PDB entry 6GCA | X-ray diffraction, 2.28 A resolution | chains A and B

[Chain A (and B)]
Protein: Glutathione transferase Xi 3 from Trametes versicolor
Source organism: Trametes versicolor
Notes: EC 2.5.1.18; chain B of this document is another copy of the same molecule, construct and numbering; everything in this record applies to it too
Amino-acid sequence (325 residues; numbered 1 to 325; the number before each row is that of its first residue):
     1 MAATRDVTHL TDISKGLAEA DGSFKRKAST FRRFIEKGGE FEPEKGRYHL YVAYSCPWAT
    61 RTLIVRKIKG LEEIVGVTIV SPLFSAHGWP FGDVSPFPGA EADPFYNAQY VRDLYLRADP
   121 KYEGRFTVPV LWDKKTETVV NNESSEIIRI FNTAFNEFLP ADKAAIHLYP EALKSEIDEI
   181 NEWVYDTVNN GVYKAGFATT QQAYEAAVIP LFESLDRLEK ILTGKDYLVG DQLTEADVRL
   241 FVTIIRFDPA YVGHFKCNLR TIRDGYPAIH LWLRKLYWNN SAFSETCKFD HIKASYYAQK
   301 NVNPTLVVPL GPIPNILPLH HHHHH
Not modelled in the structure: 1-20, 322-325 (chain B: 1-29, 323-325)
What the authors report for this chain:
  - catalytic residues: C56 (proposed by the authors, not directly observed)
  - specificity-determining residues: S295
  - mutagenesis - C56S: abolished catalytic activity on GS- derivatives
  - mutagenesis - C56S: increased catalytic activity on CDNB
  - mutagenesis - S295H (623-fold): decreased catalytic activity on GS-PAP

[How chain A and chain B interact]
Pairs across the interface (45; chain A residue first):
  Q201(A) - V307(B)
  Q201(A) - V308(B)  hydrogen bond (side chain-backbone)
  Y204(A) - V307(B)  hydrophobic
  Y204(A) - V308(B)
  Y204(A) - P309(B)
  Y204(A) - L310(B)  hydrogen bond (side chain-backbone)
  E205(A) - L310(B)
  V208(A) - L310(B)  hydrophobic
  I209(A) - L310(B)  hydrophobic
  K256(A) - N303(B)  hydrogen bond
  K256(A) - T305(B)
  K256(A) - V307(B)
  K256(A) - P309(B)
  N258(A) - P309(B)
  N258(A) - G311(B)  hydrogen bond (side chain-backbone)
  N258(A) - P312(B)
  L259(A) - G311(B)
  L259(A) - P312(B)
  L259(A) - I313(B)  hydrogen bond (backbone-backbone)
  D264(A) - D264(B)
  N301(A) - P304(B)
  V302(A) - P304(B)
  N303(A) - K256(B)  hydrogen bond
  P304(A) - N301(B)
  P304(A) - V302(B)
  P304(A) - P304(B)
  T305(A) - K256(B)
  V307(A) - Q201(B)
  V307(A) - Y204(B)  hydrophobic
  V307(A) - K256(B)
  V308(A) - Q201(B)  hydrogen bond (backbone-side chain)
  V308(A) - Y204(B)
  P309(A) - Y204(B)
  P309(A) - K256(B)
  P309(A) - N258(B)
  L310(A) - Y204(B)  hydrogen bond (backbone-side chain)
  L310(A) - E205(B)
  L310(A) - V208(B)  hydrophobic
  L310(A) - I209(B)  hydrophobic
  L310(A) - N258(B)
  G311(A) - N258(B)  hydrogen bond (backbone-side chain)
  G311(A) - L259(B)
  P312(A) - N258(B)
  P312(A) - L259(B)
  I313(A) - L259(B)  hydrogen bond (backbone-backbone)
Interface residues without a listed pair, chain A (27 interface residues in all): A198, T199, T200, R260, Y297, L306
Interface residues without a listed pair, chain B (27 interface residues in all): A198, T199, T200, R260, Y297, L306

[In short]
Chain A and chain B each contribute 27 residues to their interface, with 10 hydrogen bonds. Polar contacts
include Q201(A)-V308(B), Y204(A)-L310(B) and K256(A)-N303(B). From the paper: the catalytic residue C56(A);
C56S of chain A abolishes catalytic activity on GS- derivatives.
Chain A and chain B are both Glutathione transferase Xi 3 from Trametes versicolor (Trametes versicolor); the
structure, Crystal structure of glutathione transferase Xi 3 from Trametes versicolor, was determined by X-ray
diffraction, deposited together with 6GC9, 6GCB and 6GCC.
